8GOO - chains D and E of the 12 polymer chains in the assembly; structure by electron microscopy, 4.40 A resolution (low resolution: residue-level contacts below are approximate; hydrogen-bond / salt-bridge calls are withheld).

# Chain D
Name: Fab30 Heavy Chain
From: Mus musculus
Chain sequence (237 residues; each row starts with the number of its first residue):
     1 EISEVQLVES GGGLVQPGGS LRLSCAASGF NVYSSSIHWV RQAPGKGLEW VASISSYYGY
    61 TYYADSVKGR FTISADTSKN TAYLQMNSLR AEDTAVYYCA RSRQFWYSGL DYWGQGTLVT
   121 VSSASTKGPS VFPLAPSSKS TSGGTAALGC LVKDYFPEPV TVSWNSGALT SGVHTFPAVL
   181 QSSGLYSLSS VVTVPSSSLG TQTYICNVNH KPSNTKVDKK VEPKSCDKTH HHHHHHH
Unresolved in the structure: 1-4, 137-145, 198-205, 224-237
Disulfides: Cys25-Cys99, Cys150-Cys206

# Chain E
Name: Fab30 Light Chain
From: Mus musculus
Chain sequence (215 residues; each row starts with the number of its first residue):
     1 SDIQMTQSPS SLSASVGDRV TITCRASQSV SSAVAWYQQK PGKAPKLLIY SASSLYSGVP
    61 SRFSGSRSGT DFTLTISSLQ PEDFATYYCQ QYKYVPVTFG QGTKVEIKRT VAAPSVFIFP
   121 PSDSQLKSGT ASVVCLLNNF YPREAKVQWK VDNALQSGNS QESVTEQDSK DSTYSLSSTL
   181 TLSKADYEKH KVYACEVTHQ GLSSPVTKSF NRGEC
Unresolved in the structure: 152-156, 191-215
Disulfides: Cys24-Cys89

# Chain D / chain E interface
Pairs across the interface - 34 pairs, chain D then chain E:
  Gly47(D) - Tyr88(E)
  Leu48(D) - Tyr88(E)
  Leu48(D) - Phe99(E)
  Glu49(D) - Phe99(E)
  Trp50(D) - Pro96(E)
  Trp50(D) - Val97(E)
  Tyr107(D) - Tyr92(E)
  Ser108(D) - Tyr50(E)
  Gly109(D) - Tyr37(E)
  Leu110(D) - Tyr37(E)
  Leu110(D) - Leu47(E)
  Asp111(D) - Leu47(E)
  Asp111(D) - Tyr56(E)
  Trp113(D) - Tyr37(E)
  Trp113(D) - Pro45(E)
  Gly114(D) - Ala44(E)
  Phe132(D) - Gln125(E)
  Pro133(D) - Ser122(E)
  Leu134(D) - Phe119(E)
  Ala135(D) - Phe119(E)
  Ala135(D) - Pro120(E)
  Pro136(D) - Phe119(E)
  Ala146(D) - Phe117(E)
  Ala147(D) - Phe119(E)
  His174(D) - Asn138(E)
  His174(D) - Ser175(E)
  Phe176(D) - Leu136(E)
  Phe176(D) - Ser163(E)
  Phe176(D) - Thr165(E)
  Phe176(D) - Ser175(E)
  Phe176(D) - Leu176(E)
  Phe176(D) - Ser177(E)
  Pro177(D) - Ser163(E)
  Val191(D) - Leu136(E)
Also at the interface, not in a pair above, chain D (27 interface residues in all): Tyr98, Leu148, Thr175, Val179, Thr193
Also at the interface, not in a pair above, chain E (26 interface residues in all): Lys43, Ser128, Val164

# In short
Chain D and chain E form an interface of 27 and 26 residues respectively.
Chain D is Fab30 Heavy Chain and chain E is Fab30 Light Chain, both from Mus musculus; the structure,
Structure of beta-arrestin2 in complex with a phosphopeptide corresponding to the human C5a anaphylatoxin
chemotactic receptor ..., was determined by electron microscopy (same publication as 8GO8, 8GOC, 8GP3, 8I0N,
8I0Q, 8I0Z and 8I10).
